7MB9 - chains A and B of the 4 polymer chains in the assembly; structure by X-ray diffraction, 1.81 A resolution.

# Chain A (and B)
Name: 3C-like proteinase
Source organism: Severe acute respiratory syndrome coronavirus 2
Notes: EC 3.4.22.69; chain B of this document is another copy of the same molecule, construct and numbering; everything in this record applies to it too
Reference sequence: P0DTD1 (R1AB_SARS2); residues 1-306 here correspond to UniProt positions 3264-3569 (UniProt number = residue number + 3263)
Amino-acid sequence (306 residues; numbered 1 to 306; the number before each row is that of its first residue):
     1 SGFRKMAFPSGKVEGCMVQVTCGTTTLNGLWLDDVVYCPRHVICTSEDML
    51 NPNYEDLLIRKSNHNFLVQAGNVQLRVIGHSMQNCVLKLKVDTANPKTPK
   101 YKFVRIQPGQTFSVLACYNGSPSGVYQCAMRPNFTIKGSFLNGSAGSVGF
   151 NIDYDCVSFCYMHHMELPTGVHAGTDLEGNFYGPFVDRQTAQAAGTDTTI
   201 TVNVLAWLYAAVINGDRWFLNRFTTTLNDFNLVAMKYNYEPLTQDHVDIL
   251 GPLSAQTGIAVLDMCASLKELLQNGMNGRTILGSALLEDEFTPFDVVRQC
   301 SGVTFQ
Not modelled in the structure: 303-306 (chain B: 306)
Construct notes: engineered mutation Ala145 (Cys3408 in P0DTD1)
UniProt features mapped onto this chain:
  - active site: His41 (For 3CL-PRO activity)
  - site: Gln306 (Cleavage)
  - cross-link (Glycyl lysine isopeptide (Lys-Gly)): Lys5 (interchain with G-Cter in ubiquitin), Lys90 (interchain with G-Cter in ubiquitin)

# How chain A and chain B interact
Residue-residue contacts (79; chain A residue first):
  Ser1(A) with Gly138(B); Ser139(B); Phe140(B), hydrogen bond (backbone-backbone); Leu141(B); Glu166(B), hydrogen bond; Gly170(B), hydrogen bond (side chain-backbone); His172(B), hydrogen bond (backbone-side chain)
  Gly2(A) with Gly138(B); Ser139(B), hydrogen bond (backbone-side chain)
  Arg4(A) with Lys5(B); Gln127(B); Cys128(B); Lys137(B), hydrogen bond (side chain-backbone); Glu290(B), salt bridge
  Lys5(A) with Arg4(B); Tyr126(B)
  Met6(A) with Gly124(B); Val125(B); Tyr126(B), hydrophobic
  Ala7(A) with Gly124(B); Val125(B), hydrogen bond (backbone-backbone)
  Phe8(A) with Val125(B)
  Pro9(A) with Ser10(B); Glu14(B); Pro122(B), hydrophobic; Ser123(B)
  Ser10(A) with Pro9(B); Ser10(B), hydrogen bond (backbone-side chain); Glu14(B), hydrogen bond (backbone-side chain)
  Gly11(A) with Gly11(B); Glu14(B), hydrogen bond (backbone-side chain)
  Glu14(A) with Pro9(B); Ser10(B), hydrogen bond (side chain-backbone); Gly11(B), hydrogen bond (side chain-backbone)
  Tyr118(A) with Gly302(B); Thr304(B)
  Ser121(A) with Thr304(B)
  Pro122(A) with Pro9(B), hydrophobic; Thr304(B); Phe305(B), hydrogen bond (backbone-backbone)
  Ser123(A) with Met6(B); Pro9(B); Val303(B), hydrogen bond (side chain-backbone); Phe305(B)
  Gly124(A) with Met6(B); Ala7(B); Pro9(B)
  Val125(A) with Met6(B); Ala7(B), hydrogen bond (backbone-backbone); Phe8(B); Val125(B), hydrophobic
  Tyr126(A) with Lys5(B); Met6(B), hydrophobic
  Gln127(A) with Arg4(B), hydrogen bond (backbone-side chain)
  Lys137(A) with Arg4(B), hydrogen bond (backbone-side chain)
  Gly138(A) with Ser1(B); Gly2(B); Arg4(B)
  Ser139(A) with Ser1(B); Gly2(B); Arg4(B); Gln299(B), hydrogen bond
  Phe140(A) with Ser1(B), hydrogen bond (backbone-backbone)
  Leu141(A) with Gln299(B); Cys300(B); Gly302(B)
  Glu166(A) with Ser1(B), hydrogen bond (side chain-backbone)
  Gly170(A) with Ser1(B)
  His172(A) with Ser1(B), hydrogen bond (side chain-backbone)
  Gly283(A) with Leu286(B)
  Ala285(A) with Leu286(B), hydrophobic
  Leu286(A) with Gly283(B); Ala285(B), hydrophobic
  Arg298(A) with Ser123(B), hydrogen bond (side chain-backbone); Gly124(B)
  Gln299(A) with Ser139(B), hydrogen bond; Leu141(B)
  Cys300(A) with Leu141(B)
  Ser301(A) with Leu141(B)
Interface residues without a listed pair, chain A (39 interface residues in all): Phe3, Lys12, Leu115, Thr280, Ser284
Interface residues without a listed pair, chain B (42 interface residues in all): Phe3, Leu115, Ala129, Thr280, Ser284, Ser301

# Overview
Chain A and chain B form an interface of 39 and 42 residues respectively, with 23 hydrogen bonds and 1 salt
bridge. Polar contacts include Arg4(A)-Glu290(B), Ser1(A)-Glu166(B) and Ser1(A)-Gly170(B). UniProt lists
active-site residue His41(A) on chain A.
Both chains are 3C-like proteinase (Severe acute respiratory syndrome coronavirus 2). Entry 7MB9 (SARS-CoV-2
Main Protease (Mpro) C145A in Complex with Cleavage Site Nsp10/11 (P6-P1)) was determined by X-ray diffraction
together with 7MB4, 7MB5, 7MB6, 7MB7, 7MB8, 7T70 and 8 further entries from the same study.
